Entry 8H01 (electron microscopy, 3.70 A resolution); this record covers chains A and C of the 9 polymer chains in the assembly.

# Chain A (and C)
Protein: Spike glycoprotein
Organism: Severe acute respiratory syndrome coronavirus 2
Notes: chain C of this document is another copy of the same molecule, construct and numbering; everything in this record applies to it too
UniProt: P0DTC2 (SPIKE_SARS2); aligned to UniProt positions 1-1208 over residues 1-1208
Sequence (1286 residues; each row starts with the number of its first residue; note: 9 numbers in that range are skipped by the numbering (no residue carries them; nothing is unmodelled there); a row labelled like 210A-210G holds insertion residues (210A, then the next letters in order)):
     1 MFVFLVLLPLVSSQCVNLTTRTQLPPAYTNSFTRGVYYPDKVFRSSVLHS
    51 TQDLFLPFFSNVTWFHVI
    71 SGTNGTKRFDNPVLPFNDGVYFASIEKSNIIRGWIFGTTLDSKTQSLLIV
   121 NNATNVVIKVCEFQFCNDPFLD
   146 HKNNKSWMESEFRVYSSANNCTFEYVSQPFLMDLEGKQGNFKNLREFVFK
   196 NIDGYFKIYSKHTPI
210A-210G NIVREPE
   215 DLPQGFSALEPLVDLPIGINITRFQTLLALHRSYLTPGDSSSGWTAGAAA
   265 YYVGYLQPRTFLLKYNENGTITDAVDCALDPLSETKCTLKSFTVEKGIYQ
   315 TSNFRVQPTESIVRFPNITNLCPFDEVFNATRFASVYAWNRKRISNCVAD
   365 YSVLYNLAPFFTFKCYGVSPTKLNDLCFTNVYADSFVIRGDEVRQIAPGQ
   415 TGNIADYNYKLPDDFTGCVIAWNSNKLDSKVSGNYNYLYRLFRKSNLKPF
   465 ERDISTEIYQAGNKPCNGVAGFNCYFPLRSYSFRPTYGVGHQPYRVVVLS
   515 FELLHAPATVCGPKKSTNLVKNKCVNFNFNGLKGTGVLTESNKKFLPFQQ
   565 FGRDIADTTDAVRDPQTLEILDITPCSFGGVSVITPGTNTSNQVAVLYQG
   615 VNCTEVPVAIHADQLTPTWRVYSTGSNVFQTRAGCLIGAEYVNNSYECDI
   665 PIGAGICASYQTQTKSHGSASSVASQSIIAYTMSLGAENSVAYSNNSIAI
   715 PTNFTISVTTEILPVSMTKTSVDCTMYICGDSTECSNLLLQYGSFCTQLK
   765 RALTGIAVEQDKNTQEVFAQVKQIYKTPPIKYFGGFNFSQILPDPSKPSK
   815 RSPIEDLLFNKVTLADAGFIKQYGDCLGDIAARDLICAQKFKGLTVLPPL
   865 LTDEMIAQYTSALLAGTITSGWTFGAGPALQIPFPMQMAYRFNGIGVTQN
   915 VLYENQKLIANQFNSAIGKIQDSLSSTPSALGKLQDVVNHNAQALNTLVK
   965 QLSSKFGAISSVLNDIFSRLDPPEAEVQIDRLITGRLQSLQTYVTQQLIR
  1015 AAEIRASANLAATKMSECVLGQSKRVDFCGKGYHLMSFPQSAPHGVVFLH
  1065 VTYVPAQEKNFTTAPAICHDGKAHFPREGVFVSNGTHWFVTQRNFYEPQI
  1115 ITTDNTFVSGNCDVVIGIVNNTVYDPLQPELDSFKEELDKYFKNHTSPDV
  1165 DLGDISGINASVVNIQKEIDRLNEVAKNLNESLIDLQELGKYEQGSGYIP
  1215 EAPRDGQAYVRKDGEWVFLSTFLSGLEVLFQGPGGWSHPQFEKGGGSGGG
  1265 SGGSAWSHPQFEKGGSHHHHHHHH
Not modelled in the structure: 1-14, 71-76, 146-152, 177-184, 210A-210G, 248-256, 621-640, 676-690, 828-852, 1148-1288 (chain C: 1-14, 71-76, 146-152, 177-184, 210A-210G, 248-256, 621-640, 676-690, 828-851, 1148-1288)
Cystine bridges: Cys15-Cys136, Cys131-Cys166, Cys291-Cys301, Cys336-Cys361, Cys379-Cys432, Cys391-Cys525, Cys480-Cys488, Cys538-Cys590, Cys617-Cys649, Cys662-Cys671, Cys738-Cys760, Cys743-Cys749, Cys1032-Cys1043, Cys1082-Cys1126
Glycans and other covalent adducts: N-acetylglucosamine (NAG) linked to Asn61, Asn234, Asn282, Asn331, Asn709, Asn717, Asn801, Asn1074, Asn1098, Asn1134
Construct notes: variant Val67 (Ala in P0DTC2), Ile95 (Thr in P0DTC2), Asp142 (Tyr145 in P0DTC2), Ile210B (Leu212 in P0DTC2), Asp339 (Gly in P0DTC2), Leu371 (Ser in P0DTC2), Pro373 (Ser in P0DTC2), Phe375 (Ser in P0DTC2), Asn417 (Lys in P0DTC2), Lys440 (Asn in P0DTC2), Ser446 (Gly in P0DTC2), Asn477 (Ser in P0DTC2), Lys478 (Thr in P0DTC2), Ala484 (Glu in P0DTC2), Arg493 (Gln in P0DTC2), Ser496 (Gly in P0DTC2), Arg498 (Gln in P0DTC2), Tyr501 (Asn in P0DTC2), His505 (Tyr in P0DTC2), Lys547 (Thr in P0DTC2), Gly614 (Asp in P0DTC2), Tyr655 (His in P0DTC2), Lys679 (Asn in P0DTC2), His681 (Pro in P0DTC2), Lys764 (Asn in P0DTC2), Tyr796 (Asp in P0DTC2), Lys856 (Asn in P0DTC2), His954 (Gln in P0DTC2), Lys969 (Asn in P0DTC2), Phe981 (Leu in P0DTC2); insertion (210E-210G); engineered mutation Gly682 (Arg in P0DTC2), Ser683 (Arg in P0DTC2), Ser685 (Arg in P0DTC2), Pro817 (Phe in P0DTC2), Pro892 (Ala in P0DTC2), Pro899 (Ala in P0DTC2), Pro942 (Ala in P0DTC2), Pro986 (Lys in P0DTC2), Pro987 (Val in P0DTC2); expression tag (1209-1288)
Curated features (UniProtKB/Swiss-Prot):
  - region: Asn280 to Cys301 (Putative superantigen), Arg403 to Asp405 (Integrin-binding motif), Asn448 to Phe456 (Immunodominant HLA epitope recognized by the CD8+), Ser816 to Tyr837 (Fusion peptide 1), Lys835 to Phe855 (Fusion peptide 2), Asp1163 to Glu1202 (Heptad repeat 2)
  - site: Arg815, Ser816 (Cleavage)
  - glycosylation: Asn17 (N-linked (GlcNAc...) (complex) asparagine), Asn61 (N-linked (GlcNAc...) (hybrid) asparagine), Asn74 (N-linked (GlcNAc...) (complex) asparagine), Asn122 (N-linked (GlcNAc...) (hybrid) asparagine), Asn149 (N-linked (GlcNAc...) (complex) asparagine), Asn165 (N-linked (GlcNAc...) (complex) asparagine), Asn234 (N-linked (GlcNAc...) (high mannose) asparagine), Asn282 (N-linked (GlcNAc...) (complex) asparagine), Thr323 (O-linked (GalNAc) threonine), Ser325 (O-linked (HexNAc...) serine), Asn331 (N-linked (GlcNAc...) (complex) asparagine), Asn343 (N-linked (GlcNAc...) (complex) asparagine), Asn603 (N-linked (GlcNAc...) (hybrid) asparagine), Asn616 (N-linked (GlcNAc...) (complex) asparagine), Asn657 (N-linked (GlcNAc...) (complex) asparagine), Thr676 (O-linked (GlcNAc...) threonine), Thr678 (O-linked (GlcNAc...) threonine), Asn709 (N-linked (GlcNAc...) (high mannose) asparagine), Asn717 (N-linked (GlcNAc...) (hybrid) asparagine), Asn801 (N-linked (GlcNAc...) (hybrid) asparagine) and 6 more in UniProt

# Interface between chain A and chain C
Contacting residue pairs (137):
  Gln314(A) - Lys764(C)  hydrogen bond
  Asn317(A) - Asp737(C)  hydrogen bond
  Arg319(A) - Asp737(C)  salt bridge
  Arg319(A) - Met740(C)
  Gly381(A) - Arg983(C)
  Val382(A) - Arg983(C)
  Ser383(A) - Arg983(C)
  Ser383(A) - Leu984(C)
  Ser383(A) - Asp985(C)
  Lys386(A) - Phe981(C)  hydrogen bond (side chain-backbone)
  Lys386(A) - Ser982(C)
  Leu390(A) - Ser982(C)
  Asn477(A) - Phe374(C)
  Lys478(A) - Phe374(C)
  Phe486(A) - Phe374(C)  hydrophobic
  Phe486(A) - Val503(C)  hydrophobic
  Phe486(A) - Tyr508(C)
  Asn487(A) - Phe374(C)
  Glu516(A) - Tyr200(C)
  Leu517(A) - Arg983(C)
  Thr549(A) - Asp745(C)
  Lys557(A) - Phe43(C)
  Lys558(A) - Phe43(C)
  Lys558(A) - Asn282(C)
  Phe559(A) - Phe43(C)  hydrophobic
  Leu560(A) - Glu224(C)
  Phe562(A) - Asp40(C)
  Phe562(A) - Lys41(C)  hydrogen bond (backbone-side chain)
  Phe562(A) - Glu224(C)
  Phe562(A) - Pro225(C)  hydrophobic
  Gln563(A) - Lys41(C)
  Gln563(A) - Val42(C)  hydrogen bond (side chain-backbone)
  Gln563(A) - Phe43(C)
  Gln564(A) - Lys41(C)  hydrogen bond (backbone-backbone)
  Phe565(A) - Val42(C)  hydrophobic
  Phe565(A) - Phe43(C)  hydrogen bond (backbone-backbone)
  Gly566(A) - Phe43(C)
  Arg567(A) - Phe43(C)  hydrogen bond (backbone-backbone)
  Ala570(A) - Lys856(C)
  Ala570(A) - Val963(C)
  Ala570(A) - Ser967(C)
  Asp571(A) - Ser967(C)  hydrogen bond
  Phe592(A) - Met740(C)  hydrophobic
  Phe592(A) - Phe855(C)
  Phe592(A) - Gly857(C)
  Gln613(A) - Leu861(C)
  Pro665(A) - Leu864(C)  hydrophobic
  Gly667(A) - Pro863(C)
  Gly667(A) - Leu864(C)
  Ala668(A) - Pro863(C)  hydrogen bond (backbone-backbone)
  Ala668(A) - Leu864(C)  hydrogen bond (backbone-backbone)
  Gly669(A) - Leu864(C)  hydrogen bond (backbone-backbone)
  Gly669(A) - Met869(C)
  Met697(A) - Leu865(C)  hydrophobic
  Leu699(A) - Met869(C)  hydrophobic
  Leu699(A) - Gln872(C)
  Leu699(A) - Tyr873(C)
  Gly700(A) - Lys786(C)
  Gly700(A) - Ile788(C)
  Ala701(A) - Lys786(C)
  Ala701(A) - Gln787(C)
  Ala701(A) - Ile788(C)  hydrogen bond (backbone-backbone)
  Glu702(A) - Ile788(C)
  Glu702(A) - Lys790(C)  salt bridge
  Asn703(A) - Gln787(C)  hydrogen bond
  Asn703(A) - Ile788(C)  hydrogen bond (backbone-backbone)
  Asn703(A) - Tyr789(C)
  Asn703(A) - Lys790(C)  hydrogen bond (backbone-backbone)
  Ser704(A) - Lys790(C)
  Val705(A) - Thr883(C)
  Val705(A) - Ala893(C)  hydrophobic
  Ala706(A) - Gln895(C)
  Tyr707(A) - Pro792(C)  hydrophobic
  Tyr707(A) - Tyr796(C)
  Tyr707(A) - Phe797(C)
  Tyr707(A) - Thr883(C)
  Tyr707(A) - Ile896(C)
  Tyr707(A) - Phe898(C)
  Asn709(A) - Tyr796(C)
  Asn709(A) - Pro897(C)
  Ser711(A) - Gln895(C)
  Ser711(A) - Pro897(C)
  Ile712(A) - Gln895(C)
  Ile712(A) - Ile896(C)  hydrophobic
  Ala713(A) - Leu894(C)
  Ala713(A) - Gln895(C)  hydrogen bond (backbone-backbone)
  Pro715(A) - Leu894(C)
  Gln957(A) - Arg765(C)  hydrogen bond
  Thr961(A) - Gln762(C)
  Thr961(A) - Arg765(C)
  Gln965(A) - Ser758(C)  hydrogen bond
  Gln965(A) - Phe759(C)
  Ser968(A) - Gln755(C)
  Ser968(A) - Tyr756(C)
  Ser968(A) - Gly757(C)  hydrogen bond (side chain-backbone)
  Lys969(A) - Gln755(C)
  Phe970(A) - Gln755(C)  hydrogen bond (backbone-backbone)
  Gly971(A) - Tyr756(C)
  Arg995(A) - Asp994(C)  salt bridge
  Gln1002(A) - Phe759(C)
  Gln1002(A) - Gln1002(C)
  Ser1003(A) - Phe759(C)
  Thr1006(A) - Gln1005(C)  hydrogen bond
  Gln1010(A) - Leu1012(C)
  Glu1017(A) - Arg1019(C)  salt bridge
  Lys1038(A) - Lys1038(C)
  Arg1039(A) - Thr1027(C)
  Arg1039(A) - Glu1031(C)  salt bridge
  Val1040(A) - Ser1030(C)  hydrogen bond (backbone-side chain)
  Val1040(A) - Glu1031(C)
  Val1040(A) - Leu1034(C)
  Asp1041(A) - Gly889(C)
  Asp1041(A) - Ser1030(C)
  Lys1045(A) - Gly889(C)
  Gly1046(A) - Ala890(C)
  Pro1069(A) - Ala890(C)
  Pro1069(A) - Pro892(C)
  Glu1072(A) - Pro892(C)
  Glu1072(A) - Leu894(C)
  Asn1074(A) - Gln895(C)
  Thr1077(A) - Pro897(C)
  Thr1077(A) - Met900(C)  hydrogen bond
  Pro1079(A) - Tyr917(C)  hydrophobic
  Phe1089(A) - Asn914(C)
  Phe1089(A) - Tyr917(C)  hydrophobic
  Pro1090(A) - Gln913(C)
  Val1094(A) - Met900(C)  hydrophobic
  Val1094(A) - Tyr904(C)
  Arg1107(A) - Tyr904(C)
  Arg1107(A) - Asn907(C)
  Arg1107(A) - Gln913(C)
  Phe1121(A) - Asn914(C)
  Ser1123(A) - Asn914(C)
  Ser1123(A) - Glu918(C)
  Val1129(A) - Tyr917(C)
  Leu1141(A) - Leu1141(C)  hydrophobic
  Leu1145(A) - Glu1144(C)
Other interface residues (no listed pair), chain A (100 interface residues in all): Thr385, Lys547, Asp568, Ile569, Thr572, Pro589, Ala647, Ile666, Ile670, Ser708, Asn710, Thr1009, Ile1013, Phe1042, Tyr1047, Val1068, Arg1091, Val1128, Ile1130
Other interface residues (no listed pair), chain C (91 interface residues in all): Tyr38, Arg44, Thr376, Thr739, Pro862, Trp886, Gln920, Lys964, Leu966, Val976, Asn978, Thr1009, Gly1035, Arg1039, Asp1118

# Overview
100 residues of chain A face 91 of chain C across their interface, with 24 hydrogen bonds and 5 salt bridges.
Among the polar pairs are Arg319(A)-Asp737(C), Glu702(A)-Lys790(C) and Arg995(A)-Asp994(C). Covalently linked
N-acetylglucosamine: at Asn61(A), Asn234(A), Asn282(A), Asn331(A), Asn709(A) and Asn717(A) and 4 more.
Chain A and chain C are both Spike glycoprotein (Severe acute respiratory syndrome coronavirus 2); the
structure, SARS-CoV-2 Omicron BA.1 Spike glycoprotein in complex with rabbit monoclonal antibody 1H1 Fab in
class 2 ..., was determined by electron microscopy (same publication as 8H00 and 8ITU).
